7OBY - chains A and B; structure by X-ray diffraction, 2.10 A resolution.

# Chain A
Protein: 14-3-3 protein sigma
Source organism: Homo sapiens
UniProtKB: P31947 (1433S_HUMAN); residue numbers follow UniProt; this construct covers 1-248
Sequence (253 residues; row label = number of the first residue in the row; numbers below 1 keep their minus sign (Gly-4 is residue -4)):
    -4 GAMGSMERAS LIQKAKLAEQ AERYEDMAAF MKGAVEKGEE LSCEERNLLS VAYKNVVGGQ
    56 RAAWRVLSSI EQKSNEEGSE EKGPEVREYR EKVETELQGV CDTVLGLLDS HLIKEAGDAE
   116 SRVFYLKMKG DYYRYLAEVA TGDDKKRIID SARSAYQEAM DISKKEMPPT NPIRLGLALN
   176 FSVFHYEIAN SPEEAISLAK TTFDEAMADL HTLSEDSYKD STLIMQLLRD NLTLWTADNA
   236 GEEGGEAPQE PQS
Unresolved in the structure: 72, 232-248
Modified / non-standard residues: Cys38 (S-hydroxycysteine; CSO)
Construct notes: expression tag (-4 to 0)
Bound ions: Mg2+ site 1 near Glu2 (its only coordinating residue here); Mg2+ site 2: Glu86, Glu89
Ligand contacts: fusicoccin (FSC): Glu14, Met22, Asn42, Leu43, Ser45, Val46, Lys49, Phe119, Lys122, Met123, Pro167, Ile168, Gly171, Lys214, Asp215, Leu218, Ile219
Curated features (UniProtKB/Swiss-Prot):
  - site (Interaction with phosphoserine on interacting protein): Arg56, Arg129
  - modified residue (Phosphoserine): Ser5, Ser74, Ser248

# Chain B
Protein: SSBP4 phosphopeptide
UniProtKB: Q9BWG4 (SSBP4_HUMAN); residues 375-385 here = UniProt positions 375-385
Sequence (11 residues; numbered 375 to 385; the number before each row is that of its first residue):
   375 ESYSPGMTMS V
Unresolved in the structure: 375-380
Modified / non-standard residues: Ser384 (phosphoserine; SEP)

# Chain A / chain B interface
Residue-residue contacts (20):
  Lys49(A) with Val385(B), hydrogen bond (side chain-backbone)
  Arg56(A) with Ser384(B)
  Lys122(A) with Val385(B), hydrogen bond (side chain-backbone)
  Arg129(A) with Ser384(B)
  Tyr130(A) with Ser384(B)
  Gly171(A) with Val385(B)
  Leu174(A) with Met383(B); Ser384(B); Val385(B)
  Asn175(A) with Ser384(B); Val385(B), hydrogen bond (side chain-backbone)
  Val178(A) with Thr382(B); Met383(B)
  Glu182(A) with Thr382(B)
  Leu222(A) with Met383(B), hydrophobic
  Asn226(A) with Thr382(B); Met383(B), hydrogen bond (side chain-backbone)
  Leu229(A) with Met381(B); Thr382(B)
  Trp230(A) with Thr382(B), hydrogen bond
Also at the interface, not in a pair above, chain A (16 interface residues in all): Asp126, Ile219

# In short
The interface between chain A and chain B involves 16 residues on one side and 5 on the other; the contacts
include 5 hydrogen bonds. Polar pairs include Lys49(A)-Val385(B), Lys122(A)-Val385(B) and Asn175(A)-Val385(B).
Ligands of chain A: fusicoccin.
Here chain A is 14-3-3 protein sigma (Homo sapiens) and chain B is SSBP4 phosphopeptide. Entry 7OBY (Crystal
structure of 14-3-3 sigma in complex with SSBP4 phosphopeptide and stabilizer Fusicoccin-A) was determined by
X-ray diffraction (same publication as 7OB5, 7OBC, 7OBD, 7OBG, 7OBH, 7OBK and 4 further entries).
